Entry 7BP6 (X-ray diffraction, 1.58 A resolution); this record covers chains D and A of the 3 polymer chains in the assembly.

# Chain D
Molecule: Histone H2B.1
From: Arabidopsis thaliana
UniProtKB: Q9LQQ4 (H2B1_ARATH); residues 51-148 here = UniProt positions 51-148
Sequence (98 residues; each row starts with the number of its first residue):
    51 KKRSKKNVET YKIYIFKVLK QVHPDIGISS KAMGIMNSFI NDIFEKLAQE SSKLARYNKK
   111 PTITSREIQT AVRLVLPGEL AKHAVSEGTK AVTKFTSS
Unresolved in the structure: 51-58
Swiss-Prot annotation at these positions:
  - cross-link: Lys144 (Glycyl lysine isopeptide (Lys-Gly) (interchain with G-Cter in ubiquitin))

# Chain A
Molecule: NRP1-ctad
UniProtKB: Q9CA59 (NRP1_ARATH); residue numbers follow UniProt; this construct covers 226-232
Sequence (7 residues; row label = number of the first residue in the row):
   226 DADEEDF

# Chain D / chain A interface
Contacting residue pairs (14):
  Lys62(D) with Phe232(A)
  Phe66(D) with Phe232(A), hydrophobic
  Ile78(D) with Asp231(A); Phe232(A), hydrogen bond (backbone-backbone)
  Ser79(D) with Asp228(A); Glu230(A); Phe232(A)
  Ser80(D) with Ala227(A); Asp228(A); Glu230(A), hydrogen bond (backbone-backbone); Asp231(A); Phe232(A)
  Lys81(D) with Asp228(A), hydrogen bond (backbone-backbone)
  Met83(D) with Phe232(A), hydrophobic
From the paper, about this interface:
  - specific contacts: Phe66(D)-Phe232(A) (hydrophobic contact), Ile78(D)-Phe232(A) (backbone contact), Ser79(D)-Asp228(A) (water-mediated contact), Ser80(D)-Glu230(A) (backbone contact), Lys81(D)-Asp228(A) (backbone contact), Met83(D)-Phe232(A) (hydrophobic contact)

# Summary
The interface between chain D and chain A involves 7 residues on one side and 5 on the other; the contacts
include 3 hydrogen bonds. The backbones hydrogen-bond at Ile78(D)-Phe232(A), Ser80(D)-Glu230(A) and
Lys81(D)-Asp228(A). The paper describes hydrophobic contacts between Phe66(D) and Phe232(A) and Met83(D) and
Phe232(A); backbone contacts between Ile78(D) and Phe232(A), Ser80(D) and Glu230(A) and Lys81(D) and
Asp228(A); a water-mediated contact between Ser79(D) and Asp228(A).
Chain D is Histone H2B.1 (Arabidopsis thaliana) and chain A is NRP1-ctad; the structure, Structural insights
into nucleosome reorganization by NAP1-RELATED PROTEIN 1 (NRP1), was determined by X-ray diffraction (same
publication as 7BP2, 7BP4, 7BP5 and 7C7X).
